Entry 3TID (X-ray diffraction, 1.65 A resolution); this record covers chains A and C of the 3 polymer chains in the assembly.

[Chain A]
Molecule: H-2 class I histocompatibility antigen, K-B alpha chain
From: Mus musculus
UniProtKB: P01901 (HA1B_MOUSE); residues 1-276 here correspond to UniProt positions 22-297 (UniProt number = residue number + 21)
Chain sequence (284 residues; numbered -6 to 277; the number before each row is that of its first residue; numbers below 1 keep their minus sign (Ile-6 is residue -6)):
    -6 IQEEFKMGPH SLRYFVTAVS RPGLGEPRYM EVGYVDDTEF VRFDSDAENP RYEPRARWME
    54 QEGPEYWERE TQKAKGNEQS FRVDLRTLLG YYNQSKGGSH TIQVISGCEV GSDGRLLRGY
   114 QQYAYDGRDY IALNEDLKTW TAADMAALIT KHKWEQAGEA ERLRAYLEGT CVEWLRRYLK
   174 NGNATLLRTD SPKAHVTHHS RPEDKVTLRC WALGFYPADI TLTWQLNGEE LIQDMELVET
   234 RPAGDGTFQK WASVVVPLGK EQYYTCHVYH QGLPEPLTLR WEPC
Unresolved in the structure: -6 to 0
Differences from the reference sequence: expression tag (-6 to 0, 277); conflict Arg121 (Cys142 in P01901)
Curated features (UniProtKB/Swiss-Prot):
  - region: Glu275, Pro276 (Connecting peptide)
  - glycosylation (N-linked (GlcNAc...) asparagine): Asn86, Asn176
Cystine bridges: Cys101-Cys164, Cys203-Cys259

[Chain C]
Molecule: LCMV derived octamer peptide
Chain sequence (8 residues; each row starts with the number of its first residue):
     2 AVYNFATM

[Interface between chain A and chain C]
Residue-residue contacts (42):
  Tyr7(A) with Ala2(C), hydrogen bond (side chain-backbone); Val3(C)
  Val9(A) with Phe6(C), hydrophobic
  Glu24(A) with Val3(C)
  Tyr45(A) with Val3(C)
  Glu63(A) with Ala2(C); Val3(C), hydrogen bond (side chain-backbone)
  Lys66(A) with Ala2(C); Val3(C), hydrogen bond (side chain-backbone); Asn5(C)
  Asn70(A) with Tyr4(C), hydrogen bond (side chain-backbone); Asn5(C); Phe6(C), hydrogen bond (side chain-backbone)
  Phe74(A) with Phe6(C), hydrophobic
  Asp77(A) with Ala7(C); Thr8(C); Met9(C), hydrogen bond (side chain-backbone)
  Leu81(A) with Met9(C), hydrophobic
  Tyr84(A) with Met9(C), hydrogen bond (side chain-backbone)
  Val97(A) with Phe6(C), hydrophobic
  Ser99(A) with Phe6(C)
  Gln114(A) with Tyr4(C); Phe6(C)
  Tyr116(A) with Phe6(C); Met9(C), hydrophobic
  Tyr123(A) with Met9(C), hydrophobic
  Thr143(A) with Met9(C), hydrogen bond (side chain-backbone)
  Lys146(A) with Met9(C)
  Trp147(A) with Ala7(C); Thr8(C), hydrogen bond (side chain-backbone)
  Glu152(A) with Tyr4(C), hydrogen bond; Ala7(C)
  Arg155(A) with Tyr4(C), hydrogen bond; Asn5(C), hydrogen bond (side chain-backbone); Phe6(C); Ala7(C)
  Leu156(A) with Tyr4(C), hydrogen bond (backbone-side chain)
  Tyr159(A) with Ala2(C), hydrogen bond (side chain-backbone); Val3(C); Tyr4(C), hydrophobic
  Trp167(A) with Ala2(C), hydrophobic
  Tyr171(A) with Ala2(C), hydrogen bond (side chain-backbone)
Other interface residues (no listed pair), chain A (30 interface residues in all): Leu5, Ser73, Thr80, Ile95, Thr163

[Summary]
Chain A and chain C form an interface of 30 and 8 residues respectively, with 15 hydrogen bonds. Polar pairs
include Tyr7(A)-Ala2(C), Glu63(A)-Val3(C) and Lys66(A)-Val3(C).
Chain A is H-2 class I histocompatibility antigen, K-B alpha chain (Mus musculus) and chain C is LCMV derived
octamer peptide; the structure, Crystal structure of the LCMV derived peptide GP34 in complex with the murine
mhc class I ..., was determined by X-ray diffraction together with 3TIE from the same study.
